Entry 8X7U (electron microscopy, 3.57 A resolution); this record covers chains E and F of the 6 polymer chains in the assembly.

[Chain E (and F)]
Molecule: mini-chromosome maintenance complex 3
Source organism: Thermococcus kodakarensis
Notes: chain F of this document is another copy of the same molecule, construct and numbering; everything in this record applies to it too
Sequence (682 residues; row label = number of the first residue in the row):
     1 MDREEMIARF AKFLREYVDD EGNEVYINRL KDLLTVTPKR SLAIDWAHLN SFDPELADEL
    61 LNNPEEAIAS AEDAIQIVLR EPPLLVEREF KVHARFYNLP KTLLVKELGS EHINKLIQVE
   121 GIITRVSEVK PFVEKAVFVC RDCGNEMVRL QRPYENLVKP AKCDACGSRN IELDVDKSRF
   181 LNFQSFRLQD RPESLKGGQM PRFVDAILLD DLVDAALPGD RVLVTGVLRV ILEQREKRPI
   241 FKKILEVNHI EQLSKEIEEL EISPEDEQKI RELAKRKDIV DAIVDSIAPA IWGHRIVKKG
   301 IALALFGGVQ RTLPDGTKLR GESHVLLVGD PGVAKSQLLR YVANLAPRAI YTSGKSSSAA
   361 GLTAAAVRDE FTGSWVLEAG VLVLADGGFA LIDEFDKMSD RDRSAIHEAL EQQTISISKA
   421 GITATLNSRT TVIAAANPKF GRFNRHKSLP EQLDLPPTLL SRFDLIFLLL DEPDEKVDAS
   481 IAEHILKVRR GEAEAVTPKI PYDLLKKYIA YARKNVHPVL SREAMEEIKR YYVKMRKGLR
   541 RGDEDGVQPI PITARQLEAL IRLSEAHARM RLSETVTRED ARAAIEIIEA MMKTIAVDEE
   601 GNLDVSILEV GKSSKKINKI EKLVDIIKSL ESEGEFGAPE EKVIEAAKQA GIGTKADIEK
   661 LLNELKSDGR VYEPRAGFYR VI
Unresolved in the structure: 15-26, 623-638 (chain F: 14-26, 623-638)
Small-molecule neighbours:
  - ADP (adenosine-5'-diphosphate): A290, I291, W292, H294, D330, P331, G332, V333, A334, K335, S336, Q337, N437, I481, I485
  - ATP (adenosine-5'-triphosphate): A554, R555, E558
Reported in the primary citation:
  - conformationally variable residues (helix shift): R462, R555

[Interface between chain E and chain F]
Pairs across the interface (65):
  S110(E) - P131(F)
  S110(E) - F180(F)
  S110(E) - L181(F)
  S110(E) - N182(F)
  I113(E) - P131(F)  hydrophobic
  I113(E) - F180(F)  hydrophobic
  N114(E) - D176(F)  hydrogen bond (side chain-backbone)
  G198(E) - T423(F)
  P201(E) - G421(F)
  V230(E) - V175(F)  hydrophobic
  R238(E) - L157(F)
  P239(E) - F132(F)
  P239(E) - V133(F)  hydrogen bond (backbone-backbone)
  P239(E) - E155(F)
  P239(E) - N156(F)
  P239(E) - L157(F)
  I240(E) - K130(F)
  F241(E) - P131(F)
  F241(E) - V133(F)  hydrophobic
  G332(E) - T553(F)
  Y341(E) - T317(F)
  F440(E) - I607(F)
  F440(E) - E609(F)
  R442(E) - G546(F)
  R442(E) - V547(F)
  R442(E) - Q548(F)  hydrogen bond (side chain-backbone)
  R442(E) - G611(F)
  F443(E) - G546(F)
  N444(E) - D545(F)
  N444(E) - G546(F)
  R445(E) - G546(F)
  P473(E) - R536(F)
  P473(E) - R540(F)
  E475(E) - V533(F)
  D478(E) - Y532(F)
  D478(E) - R536(F)  salt bridge
  A482(E) - Y532(F)  hydrophobic
  A482(E) - L557(F)  hydrophobic
  I485(E) - A554(F)  hydrophobic
  I485(E) - L557(F)  hydrophobic
  L486(E) - M525(F)
  L486(E) - K529(F)
  L486(E) - I561(F)  hydrophobic
  R489(E) - L319(F)
  R489(E) - R320(F)  hydrogen bond (side chain-backbone)
  R489(E) - L520(F)
  R489(E) - E558(F)
  R489(E) - I561(F)
  R490(E) - L520(F)  hydrogen bond (side chain-backbone)
  R490(E) - S521(F)
  R490(E) - R522(F)
  V496(E) - D315(F)
  E641(E) - K642(F)
  A656(E) - I620(F)  hydrophobic
  K660(E) - K619(F)
  K660(E) - I620(F)  hydrogen bond (side chain-backbone)
  K660(E) - E621(F)
  K660(E) - K622(F)  hydrogen bond (side chain-backbone)
  N663(E) - K622(F)  hydrogen bond (side chain-backbone)
  N663(E) - R680(F)
  N663(E) - V681(F)  hydrogen bond (side chain-backbone)
  K666(E) - R680(F)
  S667(E) - V681(F)  hydrogen bond (side chain-backbone)
  S667(E) - I682(F)  hydrogen bond (side chain-backbone)
  G677(E) - P639(F)
Also at the interface, not in a pair above, chain E (41 interface residues in all): E111, P331, N344, G441, E472, I481, E640, R675
Also at the interface, not in a pair above, chain F (55 interface residues in all): R152, I528, R555, R562, E565, S606, Y679

[Summary]
41 residues of chain E and 55 residues of chain F are in contact, with 11 hydrogen bonds and 1 salt bridge.
Polar contacts include D478(E)-R536(F), N114(E)-D176(F) and R442(E)-Q548(F). Chain E binds ATP and ADP. The
paper reports conformational variability at R462(E) and R555(E).
Both chains are mini-chromosome maintenance complex 3 (Thermococcus kodakarensis). Entry 8X7U (MCM in complex
with dsDNA in presence of ATP) was determined by electron microscopy, deposited together with 9JA0 and 9JA1.
